PDB entry 6BY3 | X-ray diffraction, 2.37 A resolution | chains A and C of the 3 polymer chains in the assembly

# Chain A
Molecule: Antibody Heavy Chain
Organism: Mus musculus
Notes: antibody fragment or engineered binder
Sequence (219 residues; numbered 1 to 219; the number before each row is that of its first residue):
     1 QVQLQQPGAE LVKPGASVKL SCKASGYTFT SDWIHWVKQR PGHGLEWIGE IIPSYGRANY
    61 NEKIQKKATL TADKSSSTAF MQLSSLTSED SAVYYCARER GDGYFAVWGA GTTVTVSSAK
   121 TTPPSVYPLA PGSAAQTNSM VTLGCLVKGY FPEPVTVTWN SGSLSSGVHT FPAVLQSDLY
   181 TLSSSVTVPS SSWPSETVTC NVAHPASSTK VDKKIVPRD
Disulfide bonds: Cys-22/Cys-96

# Chain C
Molecule: pH-gated potassium channel KcsA
Organism: Streptomyces coelicolor
UniProtKB: P0A333 (KCSA_STRCO); numbering as in UniProt (aligned over 26-116)
Sequence (96 residues; each row starts with the number of its first residue):
    26 WRCAGAATVL LVIVLLAGSY LAVLAERGAP GAQLITYPRA LWWSVETATA VGYGDLYPVT
    86 LWGRCVAVVV MVAGITSFGL VTAALATWFV GQCQQQ
Disulfide bonds: Cys-28/Cys-118
Covalent attachments: covalent link Cys-28/Cys-118
Construct notes: engineered mutation Cys-28 (Ala in P0A333), Ala-75 (Thr in P0A333), Cys-90 (Leu in P0A333); expression tag (117-121)
Ion coordination: K+ site 1: Ala-75, Val-76; K+ site 2: Val-76, Gly-77; K+ site 3: Gly-77, Tyr-78
Small-molecule neighbours:
  - diacyl glycerol (DGA): Val-84, Thr-85, Leu-86, Arg-89, Val-93
  - nonan-1-ol (F09): Leu-46, Leu-49, Ala-50, Trp-87, Cys-90, Val-91
What the authors report for this chain:
  - conformationally variable residues: Gly-77
  - mutagenesis - T75A: decreased catalytic activity

# Interface between chain A and chain C
Contacting residue pairs - 22 pairs, chain A then chain C:
  Thr-30(A) / Tyr-45(C)
  Ser-31(A) / Tyr-62(C)
  Trp-33(A) / Arg-52(C)
  Trp-33(A) / Tyr-62(C)  hydrogen bond
  Glu-50(A) / Arg-52(C)  salt bridge
  Ile-52(A) / Tyr-45(C)
  Ile-52(A) / Leu-49(C)  hydrophobic
  Ile-52(A) / Tyr-62(C)
  Ser-54(A) / Tyr-45(C)  hydrogen bond
  Tyr-55(A) / Tyr-45(C)
  Tyr-55(A) / Leu-49(C)  hydrophobic
  Arg-57(A) / Leu-49(C)  hydrogen bond (side chain-backbone)
  Arg-57(A) / Arg-52(C)  hydrogen bond (side chain-backbone)
  Asn-59(A) / Arg-52(C)
  Asn-59(A) / Gly-53(C)
  Glu-62(A) / Pro-55(C)
  Glu-99(A) / Arg-52(C)  salt bridge
  Gly-101(A) / Arg-52(C)
  Gly-101(A) / Thr-61(C)
  Gly-101(A) / Tyr-62(C)  hydrogen bond (backbone-backbone)
  Asp-102(A) / Thr-61(C)
  Gly-103(A) / Thr-61(C)
Interface residues without a listed pair, chain A (16 interface residues in all): His-35, Arg-100
Interface residues without a listed pair, chain C (10 interface residues in all): Val-48, Ala-50, Pro-63

# Summary
16 residues of chain A face 10 of chain C across their interface, with 5 hydrogen bonds and 2 salt bridges.
Polar pairs include Glu-50(A)/Arg-52(C), Glu-99(A)/Arg-52(C) and Trp-33(A)/Tyr-62(C). Ligands of chain C:
nonan-1-ol and diacyl glycerol. The paper reports that T75A of chain C reduces catalytic activity;
conformational variability at Gly-77(C).
Chain A is Antibody Heavy Chain (Mus musculus) and chain C is pH-gated potassium channel KcsA (Streptomyces
coelicolor); the structure, Open and conductive conformation of KcsA-T75A mutant, was determined by X-ray
diffraction together with 6BY2 from the same study.
